PDB entry 2VKZ | X-ray diffraction, 4.00 A resolution | chains B and G of the 6 polymer chains in the assembly

Chain B:
Molecule: Fatty acid synthase subunit alpha
Organism: Saccharomyces cerevisiae
Notes: EC 2.3.1.86, 2.3.1.41
Reference sequence: P19097 (FAS2_YEAST); residues 1-1887 here = UniProt positions 1-1887
Sequence (1887 residues; each row starts with the number of its first residue):
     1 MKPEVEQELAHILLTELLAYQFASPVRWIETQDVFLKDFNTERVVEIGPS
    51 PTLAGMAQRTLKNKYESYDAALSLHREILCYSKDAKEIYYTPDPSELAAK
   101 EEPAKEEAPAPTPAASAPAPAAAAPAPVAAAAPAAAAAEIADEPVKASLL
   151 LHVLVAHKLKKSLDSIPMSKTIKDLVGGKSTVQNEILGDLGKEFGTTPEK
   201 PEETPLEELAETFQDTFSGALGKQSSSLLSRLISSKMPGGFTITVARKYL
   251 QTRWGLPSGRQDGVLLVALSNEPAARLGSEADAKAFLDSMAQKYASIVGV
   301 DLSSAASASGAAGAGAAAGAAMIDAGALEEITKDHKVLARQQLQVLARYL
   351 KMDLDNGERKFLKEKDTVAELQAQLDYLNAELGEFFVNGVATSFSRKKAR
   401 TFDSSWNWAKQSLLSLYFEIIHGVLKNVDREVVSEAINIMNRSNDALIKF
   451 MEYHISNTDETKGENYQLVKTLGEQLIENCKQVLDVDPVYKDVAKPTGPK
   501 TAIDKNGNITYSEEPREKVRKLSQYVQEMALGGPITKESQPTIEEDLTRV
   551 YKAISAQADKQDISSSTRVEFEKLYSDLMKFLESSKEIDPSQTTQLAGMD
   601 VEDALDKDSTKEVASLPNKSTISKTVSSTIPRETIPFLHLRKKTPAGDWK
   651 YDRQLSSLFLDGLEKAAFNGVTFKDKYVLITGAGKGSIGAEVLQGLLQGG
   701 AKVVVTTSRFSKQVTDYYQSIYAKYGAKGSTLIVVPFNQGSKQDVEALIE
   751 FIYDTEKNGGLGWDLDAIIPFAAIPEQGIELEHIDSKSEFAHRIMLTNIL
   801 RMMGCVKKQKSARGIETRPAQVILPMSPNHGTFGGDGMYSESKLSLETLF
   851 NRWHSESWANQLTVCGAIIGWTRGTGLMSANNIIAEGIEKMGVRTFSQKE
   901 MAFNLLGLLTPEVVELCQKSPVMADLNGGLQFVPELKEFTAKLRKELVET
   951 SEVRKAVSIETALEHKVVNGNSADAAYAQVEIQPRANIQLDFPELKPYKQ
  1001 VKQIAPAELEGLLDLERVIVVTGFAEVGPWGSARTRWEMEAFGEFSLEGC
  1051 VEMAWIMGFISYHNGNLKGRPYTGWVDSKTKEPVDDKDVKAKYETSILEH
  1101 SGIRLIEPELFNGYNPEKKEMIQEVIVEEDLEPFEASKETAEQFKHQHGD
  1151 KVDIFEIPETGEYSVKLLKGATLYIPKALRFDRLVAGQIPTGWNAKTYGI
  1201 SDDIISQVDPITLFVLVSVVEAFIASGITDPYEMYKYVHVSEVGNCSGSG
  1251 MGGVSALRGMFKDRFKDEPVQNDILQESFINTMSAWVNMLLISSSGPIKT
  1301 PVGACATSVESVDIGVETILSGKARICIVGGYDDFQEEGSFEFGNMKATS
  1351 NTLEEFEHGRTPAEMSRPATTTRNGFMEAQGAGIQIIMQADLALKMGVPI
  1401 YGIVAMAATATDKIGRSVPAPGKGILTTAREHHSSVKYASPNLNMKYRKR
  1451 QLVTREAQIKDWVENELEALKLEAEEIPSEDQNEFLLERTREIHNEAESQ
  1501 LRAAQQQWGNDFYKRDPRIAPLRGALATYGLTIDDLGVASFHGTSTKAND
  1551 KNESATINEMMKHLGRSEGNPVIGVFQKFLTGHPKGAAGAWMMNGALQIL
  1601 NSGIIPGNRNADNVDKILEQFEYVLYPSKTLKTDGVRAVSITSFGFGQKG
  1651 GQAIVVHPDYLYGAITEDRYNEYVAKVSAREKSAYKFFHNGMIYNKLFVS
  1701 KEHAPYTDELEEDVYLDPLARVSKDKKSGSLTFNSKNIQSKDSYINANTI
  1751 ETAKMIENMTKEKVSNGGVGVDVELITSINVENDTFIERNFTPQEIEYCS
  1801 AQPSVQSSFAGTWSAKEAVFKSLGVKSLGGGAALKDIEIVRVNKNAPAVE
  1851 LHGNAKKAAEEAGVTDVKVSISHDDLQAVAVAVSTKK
Not modelled in the structure: 95-139, 303-327, 541-598, 876-880, 1748-1887
Swiss-Prot annotation at these positions:
  - active site (For beta-ketoacyl synthase activity): Cys-1305, His-1542, His-1583
  - binding site (acetyl-CoA): Asp-1772 to Glu-1774, Tyr-1798, Ser-1808, Glu-1817 to Ser-1827, Arg-1841 to Lys-1844, Ile-1871 to His-1873
  - binding site (Mg(2+)): Asp-1772, Val-1773, Glu-1774, Ser-1872, His-1873
  - modified residue: Ser-50 (Phosphoserine), Ser-180 (O-(pantetheine 4'-phosphoryl)serine), Ser-523 (Phosphoserine), Ser-958 (Phosphoserine), Ser-1440 (Phosphoserine)
  - cross-link: Lys-37 (Glycyl lysine isopeptide (Lys-Gly) (interchain with G-Cter in ubiquitin))
  - mutagenesis: Gly-1250 (G1250S: Cerulenin-resistance), Val-1769 (V1769D: Does not affect oligomerization; when associated with S-1771 and L-1773 or S-1771; L-1773; S-1879 and E-1881), Gly-1770 (G1770D: Loss of transferase activity), Val-1771 (V1771S: Does not affect oligomerization but lacks transferase activity; when associated with D-1769 and L-1773 or D-1769; L-1773; S-1879 and E-1881), Asp-1772 (D1772S: Loss of transferase activity; when associated with S-1774), Val-1773 (V1773L: Does not affect oligomerization but lacks transferase activity; when associated with D-1769 and S-1771 or D-1769; S-1771; S-1879 and E-1881), Glu-1774 (E1774S: Loss of transferase activity; when associated with S-1772), Arg-1841 (R1841A: Loss off transferase activity), Val-1879 (V1879S: Does not affect oligomerization but lacks transferase activity; when associated with D-1769; S-1771; L-1773 and E-1881), Val-1881 (V1881E: Does not affect oligomerization but lacks transferase activity; when associated with D-1769; S-1771; L-1773 and S-1879)
Covalently attached groups: cerulenin (CER) linked to Cys-1305
Reported in the primary citation:
  - binding site for cerulenin: Phe-1279, Cys-1305, Phe-1343, His-1542, His-1583, Lys-1585, Phe-1646
  - catalytic residues: Cys-1305, His-1542, His-1583
  - mutagenesis - G1250S (20-80-fold): increased growth in response to cerulenin (citing earlier work)
  - specificity-determining residues: Lys-1413 to Lys-1423, Asn-1549 (proposed by the authors, not directly observed)
  - post-translational modification sites: Ser-180

Chain G:
Molecule: Fatty acid synthase subunit beta
Organism: Saccharomyces cerevisiae
Notes: EC 2.3.1.86, 3.1.2.14
Reference sequence: P07149 (FAS1_YEAST); residues 1-2051 here = UniProt positions 1-2051
Sequence (2051 residues; each row starts with the number of its first residue):
     1 MDAYSTRPLTLSHGSLEHVLLVPTASFFIASQLQEQFNKILPEPTEGFAA
    51 DDEPTTPAELVGKFLGYVSSLVEPSKVGQFDQVLNLCLTEFENCYLEGND
   101 IHALAAKLLQENDTTLVKTKELIKNYITARIMAKRPFDKKSNSALFRAVG
   151 EGNAQLVAIFGGQGNTDDYFEELRDLYQTYHVLVGDLIKFSAETLSELIR
   201 TTLDAEKVFTQGLNILEWLENPSNTPDKDYLLSIPISCPLIGVIQLAHYV
   251 VTAKLLGFTPGELRSYLKGATGHSQGLVTAVAIAETDSWESFFVSVRKAI
   301 TVLFFIGVRCYEAYPNTSLPPSILEDSLENNEGVPSPMLSISNLTQEQVQ
   351 DYVNKTNSHLPAGKQVEISLVNGAKNLVVSGPPQSLYGLNLTLRKAKAPS
   401 GLDQSRIPFSERKLKFSNRFLPVASPFHSHLLVPASDLINKDLVKNNVSF
   451 NAKDIQIPVYDTFDGSDLRVLSGSISERIVDCIIRLPVKWETTTQFKATH
   501 ILDFGPGGASGLGVLTHRNKDGTGVRVIVAGTLDINPDDDYGFKQEIFDV
   551 TSNGLKKNPNWLEEYHPKLIKNKSGKIFVETKFSKLIGRPPLLVPGMTPC
   601 TVSPDFVAATTNAGYTIELAGGGYFSAAGMTAAIDSVVSQIEKGSTFGIN
   651 LIYVNPFMLQWGIPLIKELRSKGYPIQFLTIGAGVPSLEVASEYIETLGL
   701 KYLGLKPGSIDAISQVINIAKAHPNFPIALQWTGGRGGGHHSFEDAHTPM
   751 LQMYSKIRRHPNIMLIFGSGFGSADDTYPYLTGEWSTKFDYPPMPFDGFL
   801 FGSRVMIAKEVKTSPDAKKCIAACTGVPDDKWEQTYKKPTGGIVTVRSEM
   851 GEPIHKIATRGVMLWKEFDETIFNLPKNKLVPTLEAKRDYIISRLNADFQ
   901 KPWFATVNGQARDLATMTYEEVAKRLVELMFIRSTNSWFDVTWRTFTGDF
   951 LRRVEERFTKSKTLSLIQSYSLLDKPDEAIEKVFNAYPAAREQFLNAQDI
  1001 DHFLSMCQNPMQKPVPFVPVLDRRFEIFFKKDSLWQSEHLEAVVDQDVQR
  1051 TCILHGPVAAQFTKVIDEPIKSIMDGIHDGHIKKLLHQYYGDDESKIPAV
  1101 EYFGGESPVDVQSQVDSSSVSEDSAVFKATSSTDEESWFKALAGSEINWR
  1151 HASFLCSFITQDKMFVSNPIRKVFKPSQGMVVEISNGNTSSKTVVTLSEP
  1201 VQGELKPTVILKLLKENIIQMEMIENRTMDGKPVSLPLLYNFNPDNGFAP
  1251 ISEVMEDRNQRIKEMYWKLWIDEPFNLDFDPRDVIKGKDFEITAKEVYDF
  1301 THAVGNNCEDFVSRPDRTMLAPMDFAIVVGWRAIIKAIFPNTVDGDLLKL
  1351 VHLSNGYKMIPGAKPLQVGDVVSTTAVIESVVNQPTGKIVDVVGTLSRNG
  1401 KPVMEVTSSFFYRGNYTDFENTFQKTVEPVYQMHIKTSKDIAVLRSKEWF
  1451 QLDDEDFDLLNKTLTFETETEVTFKNANIFSSVKCFGPIKVELPTKETVE
  1501 IGIVDYEAGASHGNPVVDFLKRNGSTLEQKVNLENPIPIAVLDSYTPSTN
  1551 EPYARVSGDLNPIHVSRHFASYANLPGTITHGMFSSASVRALIENWAADS
  1601 VSSRVRGYTCQFVDMVLPNTALKTSIQHVGMINGRKLIKFETRNEDDVVV
  1651 LTGEAEIEQPVTTFVFTGQGSQEQGMGMDLYKTSKAAQDVWNRADNHFKD
  1701 TYGFSILDIVINNPVNLTIHFGGEKGKRIRENYSAMIFETIVDGKLKTEK
  1751 IFKEINEHSTSYTFRSEKGLLSATQFTQPALTLMEKAAFEDLKSKGLIPA
  1801 DATFAGHSLGEYAALASLADVMSIESLVEVVFYRGMTMQVAVPRDELGRS
  1851 NYGMIAINPGRVAASFSQEALQYVVERVGKRTGWLVEIVNYNVENQQYVA
  1901 AGDLRALDTVTNVLNFIKLQKIDIIELQKSLSLEEVEGHLFEIIDEASKK
  1951 SAVKPRPLKLERGFACIPLVGISVPFHSTYLMNGVKPFKSFLKKNIIKEN
  2001 VKVARLAGKYIPNLTAKPFQVTKEYFQDVYDLTGSEPIKEIIDNWEKYEQ
  2051 S
Not modelled in the structure: 1-4, 1110-1122, 2051
Swiss-Prot annotation at these positions:
  - active site: Ser-274 (For acetyltransferase activity), Ser-1808 (For malonyltransferase activity)
  - modified residue: Met-1 (N-acetylmethionine), Thr-733 (Phosphothreonine), Ser-1121 (Phosphoserine)
  - cross-link: Lys-1364 (Glycyl lysine isopeptide (Lys-Gly) (interchain with G-Cter in ubiquitin))

Interface between chain B and chain G:
Residue-residue contacts (13):
  Glu-66(B) / Lys-395(G)  salt bridge
  Ser-67(B) / Lys-355(G)  hydrogen bond
  Ser-67(B) / His-359(G)
  Tyr-68(B) / His-359(G)
  Ala-70(B) / Gly-388(G)
  Ala-70(B) / Leu-391(G)
  Ala-70(B) / Thr-392(G)
  Ala-71(B) / Thr-356(G)
  Ala-71(B) / His-359(G)
  Ala-71(B) / Gly-388(G)
  Ser-73(B) / Gln-384(G)
  Ser-73(B) / Tyr-387(G)
  Ser-73(B) / Leu-391(G)
Other interface residues (no listed pair), chain B (7 interface residues in all): Leu-72
Other interface residues (no listed pair), chain G (11 interface residues in all): Ile-323, Leu-360

In short:
The interface between chain B and chain G involves 7 residues on one side and 11 on the other; the contacts
include 1 hydrogen bond and 1 salt bridge. Polar pairs include Glu-66(B)/Lys-395(G) and Ser-67(B)/Lys-355(G).
From the paper: catalytic residues Cys-1305(B), His-1542(B) and His-1583(B); G1250S of chain B increases
growth in response to cerulenin.
Here chain B is Fatty acid synthase subunit alpha and chain G is Fatty acid synthase subunit beta, both from
Saccharomyces cerevisiae. Entry 2VKZ (Structure of the cerulenin-inhibited fungal fatty acid synthase type I
multienzyme complex) was determined by X-ray diffraction.
